PDB entry 2PLC | X-ray diffraction, 2.00 A resolution | chain A

== Chain A ==
Name: Phosphatidylinositol-specific phospholipase C
From: Listeria monocytogenes
Notes: EC 3.1.4.10
Reference sequence: P34024 (PLC_LISMO); residues 21-294 here correspond to UniProt positions 43-316 (UniProt number = residue number + 22)
Sequence (274 residues; each row starts with the number of its first residue):
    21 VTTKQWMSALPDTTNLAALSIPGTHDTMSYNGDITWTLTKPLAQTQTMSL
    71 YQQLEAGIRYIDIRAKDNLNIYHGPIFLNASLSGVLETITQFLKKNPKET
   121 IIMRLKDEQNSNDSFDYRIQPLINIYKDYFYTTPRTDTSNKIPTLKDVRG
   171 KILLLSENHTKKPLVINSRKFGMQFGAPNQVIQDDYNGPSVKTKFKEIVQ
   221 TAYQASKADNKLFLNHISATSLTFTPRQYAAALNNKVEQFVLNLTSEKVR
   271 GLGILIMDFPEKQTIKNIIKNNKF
Curated features (UniProtKB/Swiss-Prot):
  - active site: His45 (Proton acceptor), His93 (Proton donor)

== Overview ==
From UniProt: active-site residues His45 and His93.
Chain A is Phosphatidylinositol-specific phospholipase C (Listeria monocytogenes); the structure,
Phosphatidylinositol-specific phospholipase C from listeria monocytogenes, was determined by X-ray diffraction
(same publication as 1AOD).
